Entry 2YXV (X-ray diffraction, 1.81 A resolution); this record covers chain A.

== Chain A ==
Name: Blue copper oxidase cueO
From: Escherichia coli
UniProt: P36649 (CUEO_ECOLI); residue numbers follow UniProt; this construct covers 29-357, 406-516
Sequence (446 residues; each row starts with the number of its first residue; note: 48 numbers in that range are skipped by the numbering (no residue carries them; nothing is unmodelled there)):
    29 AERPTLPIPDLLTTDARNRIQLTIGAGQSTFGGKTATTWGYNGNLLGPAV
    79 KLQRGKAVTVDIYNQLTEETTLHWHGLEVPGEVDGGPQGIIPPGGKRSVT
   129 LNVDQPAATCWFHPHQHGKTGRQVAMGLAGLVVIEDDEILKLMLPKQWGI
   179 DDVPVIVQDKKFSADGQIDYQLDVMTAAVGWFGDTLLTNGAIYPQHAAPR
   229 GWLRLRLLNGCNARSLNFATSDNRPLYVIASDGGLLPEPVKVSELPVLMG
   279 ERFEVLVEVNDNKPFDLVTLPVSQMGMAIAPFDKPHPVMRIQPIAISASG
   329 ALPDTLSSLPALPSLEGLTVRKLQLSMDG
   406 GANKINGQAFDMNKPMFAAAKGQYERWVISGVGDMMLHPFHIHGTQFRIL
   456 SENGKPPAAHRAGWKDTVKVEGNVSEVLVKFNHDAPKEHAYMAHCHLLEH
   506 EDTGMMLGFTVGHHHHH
Disordered / not traced: 29, 522
Sequence notes: engineered mutation Gly357 (Pro in P36649), Gly406 (His in P36649); expression tag (517-522)
Metal / ion sites: Cu ion site 1: His101, His446; cu-O-cu linkage Cu: His103, His141, His143, His448, His499, His501; Cu ion site 2: His443, Cys500, His505
Small-molecule neighbours: cu-O-cu linkage (C2O): His101, His103, Trp139, His141, His143, His446, His448, His499, His501
Swiss-Prot annotation at these positions:
  - binding site (Cu cation): His101, His103, His141, His143, His443, His446, His448, His499, Cys500, His501, His505
  - mutagenesis: Glu106 (E106F: Increases oxidase activity with ABTS as substrate), Gly304 (G304K: Retains 20% of cuprous oxidase activity. Increases oxidase activity with ABTS as substrate. Shows dramatic conformational changes in methionine-rich helix and the relative regulatory loop), Met355 (M355L: Almost loss of oxidase activity with 2,6-DMP as substrate. Loss of the copper tolerance phenotype), Asp439 (D439A: Decrease in oxidase activity with 2,6-DMP as substrate), Met441 (M441L: Strong decrease in oxidase activity with 2,6-DMP as substrate. Affects copper incorporation into the T1 copper site), Cys500 to His501 (Residual DMP oxidase activity and loss of resistance to copper. Decreases copper content), Cys500 (C500S: Loss of cuprous oxidase activity)
Reported in the primary citation:
  - Cu ion coordination: His101, His443, His446, Cys500, His505, Met510
  - cu-O-cu linkage coordination: His103, His141, His143, His448, His499, His501
  - conformationally variable residues (side-chain flip): Asp439, Met441
  - mutagenesis - C500S: abolished catalytic activity
  - catalytic residues: Asp112 (citing earlier work)

== Overview ==
Ligands of chain A: cu-O-cu linkage. His101 and His446 form the Cu ion site 1. His103, His141, His143, His448,
His499 and His501 coordinate a cu-O-cu linkage Cu ion. Curated annotation (UniProt) lists 11 Cu cation-binding
residues and 7 mutagenesis sites. The paper reports the catalytic residue Asp112; C500S abolishes catalytic
activity.
Chain A is Blue copper oxidase cueO (Escherichia coli); the structure, The deletion mutant of Multicopper
Oxidase CueO, was determined by X-ray diffraction (same publication as 4E9Q, 4E9R, 4E9S, 4E9T and 2YXW).
